1W1P - chain A; structure by X-ray diffraction, 2.10 A resolution.

# Chain A
Molecule: Chitinase B
Organism: Serratia marcescens
Notes: EC 3.2.1.14
UniProtKB: Q54276 (Q54276); numbering as in UniProt (aligned over 1-499)
Amino-acid sequence (499 residues; numbered 1 to 499; the number before each row is that of its first residue):
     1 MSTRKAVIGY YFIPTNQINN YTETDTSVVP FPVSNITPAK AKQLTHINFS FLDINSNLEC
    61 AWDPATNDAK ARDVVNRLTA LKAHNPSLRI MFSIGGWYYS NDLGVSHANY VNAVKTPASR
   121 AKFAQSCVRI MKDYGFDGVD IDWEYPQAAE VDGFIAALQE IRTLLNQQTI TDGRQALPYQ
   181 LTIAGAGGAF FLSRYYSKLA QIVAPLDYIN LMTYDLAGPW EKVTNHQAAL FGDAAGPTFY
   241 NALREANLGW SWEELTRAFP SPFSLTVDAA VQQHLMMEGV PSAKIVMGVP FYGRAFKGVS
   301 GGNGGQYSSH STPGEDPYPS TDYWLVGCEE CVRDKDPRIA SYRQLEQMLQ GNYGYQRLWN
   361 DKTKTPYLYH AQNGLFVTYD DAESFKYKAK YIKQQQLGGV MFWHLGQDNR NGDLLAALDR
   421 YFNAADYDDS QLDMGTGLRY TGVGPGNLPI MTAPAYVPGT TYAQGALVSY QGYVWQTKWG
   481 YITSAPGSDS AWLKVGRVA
Not modelled in the structure: 1
Disulfide bonds: Cys328-Cys331
Small-molecule neighbours: cyclo-(glycine-L-proline) inhibitor (GIO): Tyr10, Phe51, Gly96, Trp97, Asp142, Glu144, Ala184, Met212, Tyr214, Trp403
What the authors report for this chain:
  - binding site for cyclo-(glycine-L-proline) inhibitor: Trp97, Tyr214
  - binding site for glycerol: Trp97
  - catalytic residues: Glu144 (citing earlier work)

# In short
Chain A binds cyclo-(glycine-L-proline) inhibitor. From the paper: the catalytic residue Glu144; a binding
site for cyclo-(glycine-L-proline) inhibitor at Trp97 and Tyr214.
Chain A is Chitinase B (Serratia marcescens); the structure, Crystal structure of S. marcescens chitinase B in
complex with the cyclic dipeptide inhibitor cyclo-(Gly-L-Pro) at ..., was determined by X-ray diffraction
together with 1W1T, 1W1V and 1W1Y from the same study.
